7JZV - chains P and X of the 12 polymer chains in the assembly; structure by electron microscopy, 3.90 A resolution.

== Chain P ==
Name: Histone H3.2
From: Homo sapiens
UniProtKB: Q71DI3 (H32_HUMAN); residues 1-135 here correspond to UniProt positions 2-136 (UniProt number = residue number + 1)
Chain sequence (135 residues; numbered 1 to 135; the number before each row is that of its first residue):
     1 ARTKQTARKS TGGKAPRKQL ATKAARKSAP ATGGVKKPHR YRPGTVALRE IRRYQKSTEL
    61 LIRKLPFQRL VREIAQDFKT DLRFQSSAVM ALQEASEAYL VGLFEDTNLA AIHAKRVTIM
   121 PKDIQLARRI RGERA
Disordered / not traced: 1-45
Construct notes: engineered mutation Ala110 (Cys111 in Q71DI3)
Curated features (UniProtKB/Swiss-Prot):
  - modified residue: Arg2 (Asymmetric dimethylarginine), Thr3 (Phosphothreonine), Lys4 (Allysine), Gln5 (5-glutamyl dopamine), Thr6 (Phosphothreonine), Arg8 (Citrulline), Lys9 (N6,N6,N6-trimethyllysine), Ser10 (ADP-ribosylserine), Thr11 (Phosphothreonine), Lys14 (N6-(2-hydroxyisobutyryl)lysine), Arg17 (Asymmetric dimethylarginine), Lys18 (N6-(2-hydroxyisobutyryl)lysine), Lys23 (N6-(2-hydroxyisobutyryl)lysine), Arg26 (Citrulline), Lys27 (N6,N6,N6-trimethyllysine), Ser28 (ADP-ribosylserine), Lys36 (N6,N6,N6-trimethyllysine), Lys37 (N6-methyllysine), Tyr41 (Phosphotyrosine), Lys56 (N6,N6,N6-trimethyllysine) and 8 more in UniProt
  - lipidation: Lys18 (N6-decanoyllysine)
From the paper describing this entry:
  - mutagenesis - K79A: decreased catalytic activity
  - mutagenesis - K79A: increased catalytic activity on Ring1b/Bmi1
  - post-translational modification sites: Lys79 (citing earlier work)

== Chain X ==
Molecule: Widom 601 153-bp
From: synthetic construct
Sequence (153 nucleotides; each row starts with the number of its first residue; numbers below 1 keep their minus sign (DA-6 is residue -6)):
    -6 ATCACAGGAT GTATATATCT GACACGTGCC TGGAGACTAG GGAGTAATCC CCTTGGCGGT
    54 TAAAACGCGG GGGACAGCGC GTACGTGCGT TTAAGCGGTG CTAGAGCTGT CTACGACCAA
   114 TTGAGCGGCC TCGGCACCGG GATTCTCCAG GAT
Disordered / not traced: -6 to 0, 140-146

== How chain P and chain X interact ==
Residue-residue contacts (11; chain P residue first):
  Arg72(P) - DT47(X)  salt bridge to the phosphate
  Arg83(P) - DT47(X)  phosphate contact
  Phe84(P) - DT46(X)  phosphate contact
  Phe84(P) - DT47(X)  hydrogen bond to the phosphate
  Gln85(P) - DT46(X)  phosphate contact
  Ser86(P) - DT46(X)  hydrogen bond to the phosphate
  Arg116(P) - DA67(X)  phosphate contact
  Arg116(P) - DC68(X)  salt bridge to the phosphate
  Val117(P) - DA67(X)  hydrogen bond to the phosphate
  Thr118(P) - DG66(X)  phosphate contact
  Thr118(P) - DA67(X)  hydrogen bond to the phosphate
Interface residues without a listed pair, chain P (12 interface residues in all): Arg63, Gln68, Leu82, Lys115
Interface residues without a listed pair, chain X (7 interface residues in all): DA56, DA57

== Summary ==
The interface between chain P and chain X involves 12 residues on one side and 7 on the other; the contacts
include 4 hydrogen bonds and 2 salt bridges. Polar contacts include Phe84(P)-DT47(X), Ser86(P)-DT46(X) and
Val117(P)-DA67(X). The paper reports that K79A of chain P reduces catalytic activity; a modification site at
Lys79(P).
Chain P is Histone H3.2 (Homo sapiens) and chain X is Widom 601 153-bp (synthetic construct); the structure,
Cryo-EM structure of the BRCA1-UbcH5c/BARD1 E3-E2 module bound to a nucleosome, was determined by electron
microscopy.
